Entry 3GTP (X-ray diffraction, 3.90 A resolution); this record covers chains A and B of the 13 polymer chains in the assembly.

Chain A:
Name: DNA-directed RNA polymerase II subunit RPB1
Source organism: Saccharomyces cerevisiae
Notes: EC 2.7.7.6; fragment: DNA-directed RNA polymerase II largest subunit
UniProtKB: P04050 (RPB1_YEAST); residues 1-1733 here = UniProt positions 1-1733
Amino-acid sequence (1733 residues; each row starts with the number of its first residue):
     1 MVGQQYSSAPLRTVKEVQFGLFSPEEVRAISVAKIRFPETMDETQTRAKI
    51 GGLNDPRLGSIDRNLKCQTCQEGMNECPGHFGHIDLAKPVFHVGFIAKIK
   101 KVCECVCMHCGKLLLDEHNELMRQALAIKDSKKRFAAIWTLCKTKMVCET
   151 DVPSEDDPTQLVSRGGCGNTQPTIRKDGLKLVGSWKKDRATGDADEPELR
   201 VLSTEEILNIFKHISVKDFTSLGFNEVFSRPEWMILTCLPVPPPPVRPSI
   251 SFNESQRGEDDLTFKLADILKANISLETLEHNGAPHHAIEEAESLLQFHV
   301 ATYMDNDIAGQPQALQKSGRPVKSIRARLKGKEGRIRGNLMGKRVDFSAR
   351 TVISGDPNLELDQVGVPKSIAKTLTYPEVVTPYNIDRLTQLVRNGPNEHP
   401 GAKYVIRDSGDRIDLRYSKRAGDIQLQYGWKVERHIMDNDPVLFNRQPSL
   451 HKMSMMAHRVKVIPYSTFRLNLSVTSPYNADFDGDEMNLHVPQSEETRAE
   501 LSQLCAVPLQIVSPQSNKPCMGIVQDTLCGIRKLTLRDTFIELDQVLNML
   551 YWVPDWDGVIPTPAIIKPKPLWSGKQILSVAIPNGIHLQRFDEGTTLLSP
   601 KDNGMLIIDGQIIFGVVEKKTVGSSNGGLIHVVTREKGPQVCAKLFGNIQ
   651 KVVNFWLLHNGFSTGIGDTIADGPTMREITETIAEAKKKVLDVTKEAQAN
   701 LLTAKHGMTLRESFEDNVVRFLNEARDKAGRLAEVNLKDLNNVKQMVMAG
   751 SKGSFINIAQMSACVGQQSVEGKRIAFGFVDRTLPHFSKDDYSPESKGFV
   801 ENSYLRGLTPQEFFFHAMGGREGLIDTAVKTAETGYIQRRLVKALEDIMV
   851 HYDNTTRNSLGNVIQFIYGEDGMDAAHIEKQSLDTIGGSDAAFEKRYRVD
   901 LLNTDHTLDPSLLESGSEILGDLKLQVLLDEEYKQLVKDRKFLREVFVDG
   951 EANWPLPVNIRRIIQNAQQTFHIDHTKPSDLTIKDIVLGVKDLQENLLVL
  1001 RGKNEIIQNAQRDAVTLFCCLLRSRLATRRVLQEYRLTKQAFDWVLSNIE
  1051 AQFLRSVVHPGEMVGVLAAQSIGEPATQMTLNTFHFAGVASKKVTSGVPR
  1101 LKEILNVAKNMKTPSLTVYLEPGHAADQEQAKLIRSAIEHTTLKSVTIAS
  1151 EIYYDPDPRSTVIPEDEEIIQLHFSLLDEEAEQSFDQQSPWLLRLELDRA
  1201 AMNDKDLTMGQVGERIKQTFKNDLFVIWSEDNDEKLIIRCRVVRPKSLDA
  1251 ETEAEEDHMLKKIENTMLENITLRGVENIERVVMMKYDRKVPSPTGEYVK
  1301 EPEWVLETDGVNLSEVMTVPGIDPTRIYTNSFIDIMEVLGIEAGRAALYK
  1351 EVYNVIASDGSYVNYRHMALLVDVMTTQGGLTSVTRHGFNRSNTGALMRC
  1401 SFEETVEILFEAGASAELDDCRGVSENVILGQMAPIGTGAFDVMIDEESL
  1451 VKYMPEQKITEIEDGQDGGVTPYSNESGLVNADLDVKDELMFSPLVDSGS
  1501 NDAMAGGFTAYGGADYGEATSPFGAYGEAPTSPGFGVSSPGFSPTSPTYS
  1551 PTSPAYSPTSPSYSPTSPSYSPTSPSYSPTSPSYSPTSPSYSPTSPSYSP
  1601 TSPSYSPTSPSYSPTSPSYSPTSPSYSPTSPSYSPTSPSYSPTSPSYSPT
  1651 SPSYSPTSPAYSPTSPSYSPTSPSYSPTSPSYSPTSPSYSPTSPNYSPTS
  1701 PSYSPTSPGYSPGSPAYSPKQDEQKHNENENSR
Not modelled in the structure: 1-2, 155-160, 187-198, 1082-1091, 1177-1186, 1244-1253, 1446-1733
Ion coordination: Zn2+: Cys-67, Cys-70; Mg2+: Asp-483, Asp-485 (shared with 1 residue of chain R)
Swiss-Prot annotation at these positions:
  - region: Pro-248 to Asp-260 (Lid loop), Asn-306 to Lys-323 (Rudder loop), Pro-810 to Glu-822 (Bridging helix)
  - binding site (Zn(2+)): Cys-67, Cys-70, Cys-77, His-80, Cys-107, Cys-110, Cys-148, Cys-167
  - binding site (Mg(2+)): Asp-481, Asp-483, Asp-485
  - modified residue: Thr-1471 (Phosphothreonine)
  - cross-link (Glycyl lysine isopeptide (Lys-Gly)): Lys-695 (interchain with G-Cter in ubiquitin), Lys-1246 (interchain with G-Cter in ubiquitin), Lys-1350 (interchain with G-Cter in ubiquitin)
  - natural variant: Ser-1653 to Pro-1659 (deletion: In strain: A364A)
  - mutagenesis: Lys-1246 (K1246R: Impairs ubiquitination during transcription stress)

Chain B:
Name: DNA-directed RNA polymerase II subunit RPB2
Source organism: Saccharomyces cerevisiae
Notes: EC 2.7.7.6; fragment: DNA-directed RNA polymerase II 140 kDa polypeptide
UniProtKB: P08518 (RPB2_YEAST); numbering as in UniProt (aligned over 1-1224)
Amino-acid sequence (1224 residues; numbered 1 to 1224; the number before each row is that of its first residue):
     1 MSDLANSEKYYDEDPYGFEDESAPITAEDSWAVISAFFREKGLVSQQLDS
    51 FNQFVDYTLQDIICEDSTLILEQLAQHTTESDNISRKYEISFGKIYVTKP
   101 MVNESDGVTHALYPQEARLRNLTYSSGLFVDVKKRTYEAIDVPGRELKYE
   151 LIAEESEDDSESGKVFIGRLPIMLRSKNCYLSEATESDLYKLKECPFDMG
   201 GYFIINGSEKVLIAQERSAGNIVQVFKKAAPSPISHVAEIRSALEKGSRF
   251 ISTLQVKLYGREGSSARTIKATLPYIKQDIPIVIIFRALGIIPDGEILEH
   301 ICYDVNDWQMLEMLKPCVEDGFVIQDRETALDFIGRRGTALGIKKEKRIQ
   351 YAKDILQKEFLPHITQLEGFESRKAFFLGYMINRLLLCALDRKDQDDRDH
   401 FGKKRLDLAGPLLAQLFKTLFKKLTKDIFRYMQRTVEEAHDFNMKLAINA
   451 KTITSGLKYALATGNWGEQKKAMSSRAGVSQVLNRYTYSSTLSHLRRTNT
   501 PIGRDGKLAKPRQLHNTHWGLVCPAETPEGQACGLVKNLSLMSCISVGTD
   551 PMPIITFLSEWGMEPLEDYVPHQSPDATRVFVNGVWHGVHRNPARLMETL
   601 RTLRRKGDINPEVSMIRDIREKELKIFTDAGRVYRPLFIVEDDESLGHKE
   651 LKVRKGHIAKLMATEYQDIEGGFEDVEEYTWSSLLNEGLVEYIDAEEEES
   701 ILIAMQPEDLEPAEANEENDLDVDPAKRIRVSHHATTFTHCEIHPSMILG
   751 VAASIIPFPDHNQSPRNTYQSAMGKQAMGVFLTNYNVRMDTMANILYYPQ
   801 KPLGTTRAMEYLKFRELPAGQNAIVAIACYSGYNQEDSMIMNQSSIDRGL
   851 FRSLFFRSYMDQEKKYGMSITETFEKPQRTNTLRMKHGTYDKLDDDGLIA
   901 PGVRVSGEDVIIGKTTPISPDEEELGQRTAYHSKRDASTPLRSTENGIVD
   951 QVLVTTNQDGLKFVKVRVRTTKIPQIGDKFASRHGQKGTIGITYRREDMP
  1001 FTAEGIVPDLIINPHAIPSRMTVAHLIECLLSKVAALSGNEGDASPFTDI
  1051 TVEGISKLLREHGYQSRGFEVMYNGHTGKKLMAQIFFGPTYYQRLRHMVD
  1101 DKIHARARGPMQVLTRQPVEGRSRDGGLRFGEMERDCMIAHGAASFLKER
  1151 LMEASDAFRVHICGICGLMTVIAKLNHNQFECKGCDNKIDIYQIHIPYAA
  1201 KLLFQELMAMNITPRLYTDRSRDF
Not modelled in the structure: 1-19, 71-89, 135-163, 336-344, 438-445, 503-508, 669-677, 716-721, 920-932
Ion coordination: Zn2+: Cys-1163, Cys-1182, Cys-1185

Chain A / chain B interface:
Pairs across the interface (406; chain A residue first):
  Gln-4(A) / Phe-1158(B)
  Gln-4(A) / Arg-1159(B)  hydrogen bond
  Gln-5(A) / Arg-1159(B)  hydrogen bond (backbone-side chain)
  Gln-5(A) / Leu-1175(B)
  Tyr-6(A) / Leu-1175(B)
  Ser-7(A) / His-1161(B)
  Ser-7(A) / Phe-1180(B)
  Ser-7(A) / Gln-1193(B)  hydrogen bond
  Ser-8(A) / Asn-1178(B)
  Ser-8(A) / Phe-1180(B)
  Ala-9(A) / Ile-1191(B)
  Ala-9(A) / Gln-1193(B)
  Pro-10(A) / Tyr-1192(B)
  Pro-10(A) / Gln-1193(B)  hydrogen bond (backbone-backbone)
  Leu-11(A) / Gln-1193(B)
  Leu-11(A) / Ile-1194(B)  hydrophobic
  Leu-11(A) / His-1195(B)
  Arg-12(A) / Tyr-1192(B)
  Arg-12(A) / Gln-1193(B)  hydrogen bond (backbone-backbone)
  Arg-12(A) / Ile-1194(B)
  Arg-12(A) / Thr-1218(B)
  Thr-13(A) / Tyr-1217(B)
  Thr-13(A) / Thr-1218(B)
  Val-14(A) / Leu-1216(B)  hydrophobic
  Val-14(A) / Tyr-1217(B)
  Lys-15(A) / Tyr-1217(B)  hydrogen bond (backbone-backbone)
  Lys-15(A) / Thr-1218(B)
  Lys-15(A) / Asp-1219(B)
  Lys-15(A) / Arg-1220(B)  hydrogen bond (backbone-side chain)
  Glu-16(A) / Arg-1215(B)
  Glu-16(A) / Tyr-1217(B)  hydrogen bond (backbone-backbone)
  Glu-16(A) / Asp-1219(B)
  Glu-16(A) / Ser-1221(B)
  Val-17(A) / Arg-1215(B)
  Gln-18(A) / Thr-1213(B)
  Gln-18(A) / Arg-1215(B)  hydrogen bond (backbone-backbone)
  Phe-19(A) / Thr-1213(B)
  Gly-20(A) / Ile-1212(B)
  Gly-20(A) / Thr-1213(B)  hydrogen bond (backbone-backbone)
  Leu-21(A) / Asn-1211(B)
  Leu-21(A) / Thr-1213(B)  hydrogen bond (backbone-side chain)
  Phe-22(A) / Leu-1168(B)  hydrophobic
  Phe-22(A) / Met-1208(B)
  Phe-22(A) / Asn-1211(B)
  Phe-22(A) / Ile-1212(B)
  Phe-22(A) / Thr-1213(B)
  Glu-26(A) / Cys-1166(B)
  Glu-26(A) / Arg-1215(B)  salt bridge
  Ala-29(A) / Lys-1183(B)
  Ala-29(A) / Gly-1184(B)
  Ile-30(A) / Thr-1170(B)
  Ser-31(A) / Lys-1183(B)  hydrogen bond (backbone-side chain)
  Arg-47(A) / Ser-919(B)  hydrogen bond (side chain-backbone)
  Arg-63(A) / Arg-884(B)
  Gln-68(A) / Ile-1172(B)
  Thr-69(A) / Lys-1174(B)
  Cys-70(A) / Ile-1172(B)  hydrophobic
  Cys-70(A) / Ala-1173(B)
  Cys-70(A) / Lys-1174(B)
  Gln-71(A) / Leu-1175(B)
  Gln-71(A) / His-1177(B)  hydrogen bond
  Met-74(A) / Arg-1116(B)
  Asn-75(A) / Arg-1116(B)
  Glu-76(A) / Phe-1158(B)
  Glu-76(A) / Arg-1159(B)  salt bridge
  Glu-76(A) / Leu-1175(B)
  Pro-78(A) / Val-1160(B)  hydrophobic
  Pro-78(A) / Lys-1201(B)  hydrogen bond (backbone-side chain)
  Pro-78(A) / Gln-1205(B)  hydrogen bond (backbone-side chain)
  Gly-79(A) / Gln-1205(B)
  Phe-81(A) / Gln-1205(B)
  Phe-81(A) / Met-1208(B)  hydrophobic
  Phe-81(A) / Ala-1209(B)
  His-92(A) / Met-1210(B)
  His-92(A) / Asn-1211(B)
  Phe-228(A) / Arg-1215(B)
  Leu-236(A) / Asn-1211(B)
  Pro-240(A) / Met-1208(B)
  Pro-240(A) / Ala-1209(B)
  Pro-240(A) / Asn-1211(B)
  Pro-242(A) / Ala-1209(B)  hydrophobic
  Pro-245(A) / Tyr-1198(B)  hydrogen bond (backbone-side chain)
  Pro-245(A) / Lys-1201(B)
  Pro-245(A) / Leu-1202(B)
  Val-246(A) / Leu-1114(B)
  Val-246(A) / Gln-1205(B)
  Pro-248(A) / Leu-1114(B)
  Ile-250(A) / Val-1113(B)  hydrophobic
  Glu-254(A) / Ile-918(B)
  Ser-255(A) / Ile-918(B)
  Ser-255(A) / Ser-919(B)  hydrogen bond (side chain-backbone)
  Tyr-303(A) / Ala-1209(B)  hydrogen bond (side chain-backbone)
  Met-304(A) / Met-1210(B)  hydrophobic
  Arg-320(A) / Gln-469(B)  hydrogen bond (side chain-backbone)
  Arg-320(A) / Lys-471(B)
  Pro-321(A) / Lys-471(B)
  Ile-325(A) / Glu-1206(B)
  Ile-325(A) / Met-1210(B)  hydrophobic
  Arg-326(A) / Met-1210(B)
  Arg-328(A) / Glu-1206(B)
  Leu-329(A) / Glu-1206(B)
  Leu-329(A) / Leu-1207(B)  hydrophobic
  Leu-329(A) / Met-1210(B)  hydrophobic
  Arg-335(A) / Ala-1199(B)
  Arg-335(A) / Leu-1202(B)
  Arg-335(A) / Glu-1206(B)  salt bridge
  Ile-336(A) / Leu-1203(B)  hydrophobic
  Arg-337(A) / Arg-1129(B)
  Arg-337(A) / Glu-1132(B)  salt bridge
  Gly-338(A) / Arg-1129(B)  hydrogen bond (backbone-side chain)
  Asn-339(A) / Thr-1115(B)
  Asn-339(A) / Gln-1117(B)  hydrogen bond (backbone-side chain)
  Asn-339(A) / Ala-1199(B)
  Leu-340(A) / Leu-1151(B)
  Leu-340(A) / Ala-1199(B)  hydrophobic
  Leu-340(A) / Ala-1200(B)
  Met-341(A) / Glu-1132(B)
  Met-341(A) / Arg-1135(B)
  Gly-342(A) / Arg-1129(B)
  Gly-342(A) / Phe-1130(B)
  Lys-343(A) / Gln-1117(B)
  Lys-343(A) / Arg-1129(B)
  Lys-343(A) / Phe-1130(B)  hydrogen bond (backbone-backbone)
  Lys-343(A) / Leu-1151(B)  hydrogen bond (side chain-backbone)
  Lys-343(A) / Ser-1155(B)
  Lys-343(A) / Asp-1156(B)  salt bridge
  Lys-343(A) / Pro-1197(B)
  Arg-344(A) / Gln-1117(B)  hydrogen bond (backbone-side chain)
  Arg-344(A) / Pro-1118(B)
  Arg-344(A) / Glu-1120(B)
  Arg-344(A) / Gly-1127(B)  hydrogen bond (side chain-backbone)
  Arg-344(A) / Leu-1128(B)
  Arg-344(A) / Arg-1129(B)
  Arg-344(A) / Ser-1155(B)  hydrogen bond (backbone-side chain)
  Val-345(A) / Pro-1118(B)  hydrophobic
  Val-345(A) / Gly-1127(B)
  Val-345(A) / Leu-1128(B)  hydrogen bond (backbone-backbone)
  Val-345(A) / Arg-1150(B)
  Val-345(A) / Ala-1154(B)
  Val-345(A) / Ser-1155(B)
  Asp-346(A) / Arg-1106(B)  salt bridge
  Asp-346(A) / Arg-1108(B)
  Asp-346(A) / Gly-1109(B)
  Asp-346(A) / Pro-1118(B)
  Asp-346(A) / Arg-1150(B)  hydrogen bond (backbone-side chain)
  Asp-346(A) / Ser-1155(B)
  Phe-347(A) / Arg-1106(B)  hydrogen bond (backbone-backbone)
  Phe-347(A) / Ala-1107(B)  hydrophobic
  Phe-347(A) / Arg-1108(B)
  Phe-347(A) / Arg-1150(B)  hydrogen bond (backbone-side chain)
  Phe-347(A) / Ala-1154(B)  hydrophobic
  Ser-348(A) / Ala-1105(B)
  Ser-348(A) / Arg-1106(B)  hydrogen bond (backbone-backbone)
  Ser-348(A) / Leu-1128(B)
  Ala-349(A) / His-1104(B)
  Ala-349(A) / Ala-1105(B)  hydrophobic
  Ala-349(A) / Leu-1128(B)
  Arg-350(A) / Ile-1103(B)
  Arg-350(A) / His-1104(B)  hydrogen bond (backbone-backbone)
  Arg-350(A) / Leu-1128(B)
  Thr-351(A) / Val-1099(B)
  Thr-351(A) / Ile-1103(B)
  Val-352(A) / Val-1099(B)  hydrophobic
  Val-352(A) / Lys-1102(B)
  Gly-355(A) / Tyr-833(B)
  Asp-356(A) / Tyr-833(B)  hydrogen bond
  Pro-357(A) / Gly-832(B)
  Asn-358(A) / Tyr-833(B)
  Ile-370(A) / Ile-1103(B)  hydrophobic
  Ile-370(A) / Ala-1105(B)  hydrophobic
  Thr-373(A) / Ala-1107(B)
  Leu-374(A) / Arg-1106(B)
  Arg-412(A) / Arg-1108(B)
  Glu-433(A) / Arg-1108(B)  salt bridge
  Leu-443(A) / Met-1138(B)  hydrophobic
  Leu-443(A) / Phe-1146(B)  hydrophobic
  Asn-445(A) / Glu-1134(B)  hydrogen bond
  Gln-447(A) / Glu-1134(B)  hydrogen bond
  Ser-449(A) / Met-1133(B)
  Ser-449(A) / Glu-1134(B)  hydrogen bond
  His-451(A) / Cys-1137(B)  hydrogen bond (backbone-side chain)
  Lys-452(A) / Ala-1140(B)  hydrogen bond (side chain-backbone)
  Lys-452(A) / His-1141(B)  hydrogen bond (backbone-side chain)
  Met-455(A) / Phe-1130(B)  hydrophobic
  Met-455(A) / Glu-1134(B)
  Met-455(A) / Met-1138(B)  hydrophobic
  Met-455(A) / His-1141(B)  hydrogen bond (backbone-side chain)
  Tyr-465(A) / Ile-976(B)  hydrophobic
  Ser-466(A) / Gln-975(B)
  Ser-466(A) / Asp-1100(B)  hydrogen bond
  Ser-466(A) / Ile-1103(B)
  Thr-467(A) / Ile-976(B)
  Thr-467(A) / Gly-977(B)
  Thr-467(A) / Val-1099(B)
  Arg-469(A) / Gly-991(B)  hydrogen bond (side chain-backbone)
  Arg-469(A) / Ile-992(B)
  Leu-472(A) / Gln-835(B)
  Thr-475(A) / Glu-836(B)
  Asp-481(A) / Glu-836(B)
  Phe-482(A) / Gln-835(B)
  Phe-482(A) / Glu-836(B)  hydrogen bond (backbone-backbone)
  Phe-482(A) / Asp-837(B)
  Phe-482(A) / Ser-838(B)
  Phe-482(A) / Thr-989(B)
  Asp-483(A) / Asp-837(B)  hydrogen bond (backbone-backbone)
  Asp-483(A) / Lys-979(B)
  Asp-483(A) / Lys-987(B)
  Asp-483(A) / Thr-989(B)
  Gly-484(A) / Thr-989(B)
  Glu-486(A) / Lys-1102(B)
  Asn-488(A) / Leu-1128(B)
  His-490(A) / Phe-1130(B)
  His-490(A) / Arg-1150(B)  hydrogen bond
  Val-491(A) / Arg-1150(B)  hydrogen bond (backbone-side chain)
  Pro-492(A) / Glu-1149(B)
  Gln-493(A) / Glu-1149(B)  hydrogen bond (backbone-side chain)
  Ser-494(A) / Glu-1149(B)  hydrogen bond
  Glu-496(A) / Ser-1145(B)
  Thr-497(A) / Phe-1146(B)
  Thr-497(A) / Glu-1149(B)  hydrogen bond
  Glu-500(A) / Ala-1143(B)
  Glu-500(A) / Ala-1144(B)  hydrogen bond (side chain-backbone)
  Glu-500(A) / Ser-1145(B)  hydrogen bond (side chain-backbone)
  Glu-500(A) / Phe-1146(B)  hydrogen bond (side chain-backbone)
  Leu-504(A) / His-1141(B)
  Cys-505(A) / Met-1138(B)  hydrophobic
  Cys-505(A) / His-1141(B)
  Gln-510(A) / His-1141(B)
  Val-524(A) / Gln-835(B)
  Val-524(A) / Glu-836(B)
  Gln-525(A) / Gln-835(B)
  Gln-525(A) / Glu-836(B)
  Gln-525(A) / Asn-1013(B)  hydrogen bond
  Gln-525(A) / His-1015(B)
  Asp-526(A) / Cys-829(B)
  Asp-526(A) / Tyr-830(B)
  Asp-526(A) / Gly-832(B)
  Asp-526(A) / Gln-835(B)  hydrogen bond (backbone-side chain)
  Asp-526(A) / Asn-1013(B)  hydrogen bond
  Asp-526(A) / His-1015(B)  hydrogen bond (backbone-side chain)
  Thr-527(A) / Gln-835(B)
  Cys-529(A) / His-1015(B)
  Leu-657(A) / Cys-829(B)
  Leu-658(A) / Tyr-830(B)  hydrophobic
  Leu-658(A) / Ser-831(B)
  Leu-658(A) / Asn-1074(B)
  Leu-658(A) / Leu-1081(B)
  His-659(A) / Asn-1074(B)
  His-659(A) / Leu-1081(B)
  Asn-660(A) / Leu-1081(B)
  Asn-660(A) / Met-1082(B)  hydrogen bond (backbone-backbone)
  Asn-660(A) / Ala-1083(B)  hydrogen bond (backbone-backbone)
  Gly-661(A) / Leu-1081(B)
  Phe-662(A) / Ile-827(B)
  Phe-662(A) / Ala-828(B)
  Phe-662(A) / Cys-829(B)  hydrophobic
  Phe-662(A) / Pro-1014(B)  hydrophobic
  Phe-662(A) / Ile-1085(B)
  Ser-663(A) / Ile-827(B)  hydrogen bond (side chain-backbone)
  Ser-663(A) / Pro-1014(B)
  Ser-663(A) / Gln-1084(B)
  Ser-663(A) / Ile-1085(B)
  Ser-663(A) / Phe-1086(B)  hydrogen bond (side chain-backbone)
  Thr-664(A) / Ile-827(B)
  Thr-664(A) / Pro-1014(B)
  Thr-664(A) / Leu-1026(B)
  Thr-664(A) / Phe-1086(B)
  Gly-665(A) / Phe-1069(B)
  Gly-665(A) / Phe-1086(B)
  Ile-666(A) / Leu-1026(B)
  Ile-666(A) / Leu-1030(B)  hydrophobic
  Ile-666(A) / Arg-1067(B)
  Ile-666(A) / Phe-1086(B)  hydrophobic
  Asp-668(A) / Phe-1069(B)
  Ile-670(A) / Val-1052(B)  hydrophobic
  Ile-670(A) / Arg-1067(B)
  Val-743(A) / Pro-1018(B)  hydrophobic
  Met-746(A) / Pro-1014(B)
  Met-746(A) / His-1015(B)
  Met-746(A) / Pro-1018(B)  hydrophobic
  Ser-751(A) / His-1015(B)  hydrogen bond
  Lys-752(A) / Ser-1019(B)
  Asn-757(A) / Pro-1018(B)
  Asn-757(A) / Ser-1019(B)
  Asn-757(A) / Met-1021(B)
  Gln-760(A) / Met-1021(B)
  Met-761(A) / Val-1023(B)  hydrophobic
  Val-770(A) / Gln-513(B)
  Glu-771(A) / Lys-510(B)
  Ala-776(A) / Asn-516(B)
  Gly-778(A) / Asp-397(B)
  Gly-778(A) / His-400(B)
  Gly-778(A) / His-515(B)
  Gly-778(A) / Asn-516(B)
  Phe-779(A) / Asn-516(B)
  Phe-779(A) / Thr-517(B)
  Phe-779(A) / Glu-698(B)
  Phe-779(A) / Glu-699(B)
  Val-780(A) / Glu-699(B)  hydrogen bond (backbone-side chain)
  Arg-782(A) / Glu-698(B)  hydrogen bond (side chain-backbone)
  Arg-782(A) / Glu-699(B)  hydrogen bond (side chain-backbone)
  Arg-782(A) / Ser-700(B)
  Arg-782(A) / Ile-701(B)  hydrogen bond (side chain-backbone)
  Thr-783(A) / Asn-516(B)
  Pro-785(A) / Glu-698(B)
  Pro-785(A) / Ile-701(B)
  Pro-785(A) / Leu-702(B)
  Pro-785(A) / Ile-703(B)  hydrogen bond (backbone-backbone)
  His-786(A) / Trp-519(B)  hydrogen bond
  His-786(A) / Ile-703(B)
  His-786(A) / Met-705(B)
  His-786(A) / Glu-742(B)  salt bridge
  Phe-787(A) / Leu-702(B)
  Lys-789(A) / Arg-620(B)
  Glu-795(A) / Val-731(B)
  Glu-801(A) / Ile-729(B)
  Asn-802(A) / Arg-728(B)
  Asn-802(A) / Ile-729(B)  hydrogen bond (side chain-backbone)
  Tyr-804(A) / His-761(B)  hydrogen bond (backbone-side chain)
  Tyr-804(A) / Asn-762(B)
  Tyr-804(A) / Gln-763(B)
  Tyr-804(A) / Met-1021(B)
  Leu-805(A) / His-761(B)  hydrogen bond (backbone-side chain)
  Leu-805(A) / Val-1052(B)  hydrophobic
  Arg-806(A) / Arg-728(B)
  Arg-806(A) / His-761(B)
  Gly-807(A) / Arg-728(B)
  Gly-807(A) / Asp-760(B)
  Gly-807(A) / His-761(B)
  Leu-808(A) / Arg-728(B)  hydrogen bond (backbone-side chain)
  Leu-808(A) / Asp-760(B)  hydrogen bond (backbone-backbone)
  Thr-809(A) / Arg-730(B)
  Thr-809(A) / Phe-1047(B)
  Pro-810(A) / Trp-519(B)
  Pro-810(A) / Met-705(B)  hydrophobic
  Pro-810(A) / Phe-1047(B)
  Gln-811(A) / Met-705(B)
  Phe-813(A) / Ser-764(B)
  Phe-813(A) / Asn-767(B)
  Phe-813(A) / Phe-1047(B)  hydrophobic
  Phe-814(A) / Leu-514(B)  hydrophobic
  Phe-814(A) / Asn-516(B)
  Phe-814(A) / Trp-519(B)  hydrophobic
  Phe-814(A) / Pro-524(B)  hydrophobic
  His-816(A) / Gln-763(B)
  His-816(A) / Ser-764(B)  hydrogen bond (side chain-backbone)
  Ala-817(A) / Ser-764(B)
  Met-818(A) / Leu-514(B)
  Arg-821(A) / Arg-512(B)  hydrogen bond (side chain-backbone)
  Arg-821(A) / Leu-514(B)
  Arg-821(A) / Pro-524(B)  hydrogen bond (side chain-backbone)
  Arg-821(A) / Gly-534(B)
  Arg-821(A) / Lys-537(B)
  Glu-822(A) / Gln-513(B)
  Leu-824(A) / Pro-765(B)  hydrophobic
  Leu-824(A) / Tyr-769(B)
  Ile-825(A) / Arg-512(B)
  Ala-828(A) / Gly-530(B)
  Gln-838(A) / Met-1133(B)
  Arg-839(A) / Glu-1132(B)  salt bridge
  Val-842(A) / Asp-1136(B)
  Lys-843(A) / Glu-1132(B)  salt bridge
  Lys-843(A) / Arg-1135(B)
  Glu-846(A) / Arg-1135(B)  salt bridge
  Met-1063(A) / Ile-1139(B)
  Val-1066(A) / Asp-1136(B)
  Val-1066(A) / Ala-1140(B)  hydrophobic
  Gln-1070(A) / Asp-1136(B)
  Gln-1070(A) / Cys-1137(B)  hydrogen bond
  Lys-1144(A) / Glu-262(B)  salt bridge
  Asn-1265(A) / Gly-263(B)
  Asn-1265(A) / Ser-265(B)
  Glu-1269(A) / Glu-262(B)
  Glu-1269(A) / Gly-263(B)
  Val-1406(A) / Met-1210(B)  hydrophobic
  Leu-1409(A) / Leu-1207(B)  hydrophobic
  Leu-1409(A) / Ile-1212(B)
  Phe-1410(A) / Met-1210(B)  hydrophobic
  Phe-1410(A) / Ile-1212(B)  hydrophobic
  Leu-1418(A) / Arg-1222(B)
  Asp-1420(A) / Arg-1220(B)
  Cys-1421(A) / Arg-1220(B)  hydrogen bond (backbone-side chain)
  Arg-1422(A) / Arg-1220(B)
  Val-1424(A) / Arg-1135(B)
  Val-1424(A) / Ile-1139(B)  hydrophobic
  Val-1428(A) / Arg-1135(B)
  Val-1428(A) / Leu-1147(B)  hydrophobic
  Val-1428(A) / Leu-1151(B)  hydrophobic
  Ile-1429(A) / Pro-1197(B)
  Ile-1429(A) / Ala-1200(B)
  Leu-1430(A) / His-1195(B)
  Leu-1430(A) / Ile-1196(B)
  Leu-1430(A) / Pro-1197(B)
  Leu-1430(A) / Phe-1204(B)  hydrophobic
  Gly-1431(A) / Lys-1148(B)
  Gly-1431(A) / Met-1152(B)
  Gly-1431(A) / Pro-1197(B)
  Gln-1432(A) / Lys-1148(B)
  Met-1433(A) / Lys-1148(B)
  Ala-1434(A) / Ala-1144(B)
  Ile-1436(A) / Ile-1139(B)  hydrophobic
  Ile-1436(A) / Gly-1142(B)
  Ile-1436(A) / Ala-1144(B)
  Gly-1437(A) / Gly-1142(B)
  Thr-1438(A) / Gly-1142(B)  hydrogen bond (backbone-backbone)
  Thr-1438(A) / Ala-1144(B)
Interface residues without a listed pair, chain A (220 interface residues in all): Trp-233, Cys-238, Leu-239, Pro-243, Ser-369, Thr-375, Met-453, Leu-501, Asp-544, Gln-545, Asn-654, Gly-667, Thr-680, Asn-742, Gly-753, Ile-775, Phe-777, Leu-784, Gly-820, Leu-1067, Gly-1413, Ser-1425, Gly-1439
Interface residues without a listed pair, chain B (201 interface residues in all): Lys-470, His-518, Thr-527, Cys-533, Ala-704, Pro-725, Pro-745, Ile-748, Leu-749, Pro-759, Thr-768, Asn-834, Arg-935, Gly-988, Thr-993, Ile-1017, Arg-1020, Ile-1027, Glu-1053, His-1076, Thr-1077, Lys-1079, Met-1111, Val-1119, Gly-1131, Cys-1185, Pro-1214

Overview:
The interface between chain A and chain B involves 220 residues on one side and 201 on the other; the contacts
include 79 hydrogen bonds and 12 salt bridges. Among the polar pairs are Glu-26(A)/Arg-1215(B),
Glu-76(A)/Arg-1159(B) and Arg-335(A)/Glu-1206(B).
Chain A is DNA-directed RNA polymerase II subunit RPB1 and chain B is DNA-directed RNA polymerase II subunit
RPB2, both from Saccharomyces cerevisiae; the structure, Backtracked RNA polymerase II complex with 24mer RNA,
was determined by X-ray diffraction together with 3GTG, 3GTJ, 3GTK, 3GTL, 3GTM, 3GTO and 3GTQ from the same
study.
